9CZ1 - chains XC and XF of the 24 polymer chains in the assembly; structure by electron microscopy, 3.50 A resolution.

== Chain XC ==
Name: Modulator of FtsH protease HflK
Organism: Escherichia coli
Reference sequence: C3SG32 (C3SG32_ECOLX); numbering as in UniProt (aligned over 1-419)
Sequence (419 residues; each row starts with the number of its first residue):
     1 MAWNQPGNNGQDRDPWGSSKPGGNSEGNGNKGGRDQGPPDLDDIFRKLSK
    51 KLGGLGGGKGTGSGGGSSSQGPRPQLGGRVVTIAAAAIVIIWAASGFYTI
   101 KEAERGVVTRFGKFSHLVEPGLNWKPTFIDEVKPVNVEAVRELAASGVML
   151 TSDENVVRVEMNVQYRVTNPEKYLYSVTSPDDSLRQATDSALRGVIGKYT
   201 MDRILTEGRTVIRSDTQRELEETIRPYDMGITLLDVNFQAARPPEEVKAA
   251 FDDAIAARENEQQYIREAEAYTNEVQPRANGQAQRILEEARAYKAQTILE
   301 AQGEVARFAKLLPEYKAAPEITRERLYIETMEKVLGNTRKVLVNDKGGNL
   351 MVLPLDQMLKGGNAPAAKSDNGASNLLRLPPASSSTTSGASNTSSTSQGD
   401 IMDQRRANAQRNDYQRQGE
Unresolved in the structure: 1-245, 356-419

== Chain XF ==
Name: Modulator of FtsH protease HflC
Organism: Escherichia coli
Reference sequence: A0A376L393 (A0A376L393_ECOLX); residues 1-334 here correspond to UniProt positions 21-354 (UniProt number = residue number + 20)
Sequence (334 residues; each row starts with the number of its first residue):
     1 MRKSVIAIIIIVLVVLYMSVFVVKEGERGITLRFGKVLRDDDNKPLVYEP
    51 GLHFKIPFIETVKMLDARIQTMDNQADRFVTKEKKDLIVDSYIKWRISDF
   101 SRYYLATGGGDISQAEVLLKRKFSDRLRSEIGRLDVKDIVTDSRGRLTLE
   151 VRDALNSGSAGTEDEVTTPAADNAIAEAAERVTAETKGKVPVINPNSMAA
   201 LGIEVVDVRIKQINLPTEVSEAIYNRMRAEREAVARRHRSQGQEEAEKLR
   251 ATADYEVTRTLAEAERQGRIMRGEGDAEAAKLFADAFSKDPDFYAFIRSL
   301 RAYENSFSGNQDVMVMSPDSDFFRYMKTPTSATR
Unresolved in the structure: 1-216, 330-334

== Interface between chain XC and chain XF ==
Residue-residue contacts - 10 pairs, chain XC then chain XF:
  Arg-323(XC) / Pro-329(XF)
  Glu-324(XC) / Pro-329(XF)
  Tyr-327(XC) / Tyr-325(XF)
  Tyr-327(XC) / Met-326(XF)  hydrogen bond (side chain-backbone)
  Tyr-327(XC) / Lys-327(XF)
  Tyr-327(XC) / Thr-328(XF)  hydrogen bond (side chain-backbone)
  Tyr-327(XC) / Pro-329(XF)
  Met-331(XC) / Met-326(XF)  hydrophobic
  Val-352(XC) / Val-315(XF)  hydrophobic
  Pro-354(XC) / Val-313(XF)  hydrophobic

== Overview ==
Chain XC and chain XF form an interface of 6 and 7 residues respectively; the contacts include 2 hydrogen
bonds. Polar pairs include Tyr-327(XC)/Met-326(XF) and Tyr-327(XC)/Thr-328(XF).
Chain XC is Modulator of FtsH protease HflK and chain XF is Modulator of FtsH protease HflC, both from
Escherichia coli; the structure, Cryo-EM structure of a 'hat' portion of FtsH.HflK.HflC complex, was
determined by electron microscopy.
